Entry 8BWQ (electron microscopy, 3.90 A resolution); this record covers chain A.

[Chain A]
Protein: ATP-binding cassette sub-family C member 4
Source organism: Homo sapiens
Notes: EC 7.6.2.-, 7.6.2.2, 7.6.2.3
UniProtKB: O15439 (MRP4_HUMAN); residue numbers follow UniProt; this construct covers 1-1325
Chain sequence (1325 residues; each row starts with the number of its first residue):
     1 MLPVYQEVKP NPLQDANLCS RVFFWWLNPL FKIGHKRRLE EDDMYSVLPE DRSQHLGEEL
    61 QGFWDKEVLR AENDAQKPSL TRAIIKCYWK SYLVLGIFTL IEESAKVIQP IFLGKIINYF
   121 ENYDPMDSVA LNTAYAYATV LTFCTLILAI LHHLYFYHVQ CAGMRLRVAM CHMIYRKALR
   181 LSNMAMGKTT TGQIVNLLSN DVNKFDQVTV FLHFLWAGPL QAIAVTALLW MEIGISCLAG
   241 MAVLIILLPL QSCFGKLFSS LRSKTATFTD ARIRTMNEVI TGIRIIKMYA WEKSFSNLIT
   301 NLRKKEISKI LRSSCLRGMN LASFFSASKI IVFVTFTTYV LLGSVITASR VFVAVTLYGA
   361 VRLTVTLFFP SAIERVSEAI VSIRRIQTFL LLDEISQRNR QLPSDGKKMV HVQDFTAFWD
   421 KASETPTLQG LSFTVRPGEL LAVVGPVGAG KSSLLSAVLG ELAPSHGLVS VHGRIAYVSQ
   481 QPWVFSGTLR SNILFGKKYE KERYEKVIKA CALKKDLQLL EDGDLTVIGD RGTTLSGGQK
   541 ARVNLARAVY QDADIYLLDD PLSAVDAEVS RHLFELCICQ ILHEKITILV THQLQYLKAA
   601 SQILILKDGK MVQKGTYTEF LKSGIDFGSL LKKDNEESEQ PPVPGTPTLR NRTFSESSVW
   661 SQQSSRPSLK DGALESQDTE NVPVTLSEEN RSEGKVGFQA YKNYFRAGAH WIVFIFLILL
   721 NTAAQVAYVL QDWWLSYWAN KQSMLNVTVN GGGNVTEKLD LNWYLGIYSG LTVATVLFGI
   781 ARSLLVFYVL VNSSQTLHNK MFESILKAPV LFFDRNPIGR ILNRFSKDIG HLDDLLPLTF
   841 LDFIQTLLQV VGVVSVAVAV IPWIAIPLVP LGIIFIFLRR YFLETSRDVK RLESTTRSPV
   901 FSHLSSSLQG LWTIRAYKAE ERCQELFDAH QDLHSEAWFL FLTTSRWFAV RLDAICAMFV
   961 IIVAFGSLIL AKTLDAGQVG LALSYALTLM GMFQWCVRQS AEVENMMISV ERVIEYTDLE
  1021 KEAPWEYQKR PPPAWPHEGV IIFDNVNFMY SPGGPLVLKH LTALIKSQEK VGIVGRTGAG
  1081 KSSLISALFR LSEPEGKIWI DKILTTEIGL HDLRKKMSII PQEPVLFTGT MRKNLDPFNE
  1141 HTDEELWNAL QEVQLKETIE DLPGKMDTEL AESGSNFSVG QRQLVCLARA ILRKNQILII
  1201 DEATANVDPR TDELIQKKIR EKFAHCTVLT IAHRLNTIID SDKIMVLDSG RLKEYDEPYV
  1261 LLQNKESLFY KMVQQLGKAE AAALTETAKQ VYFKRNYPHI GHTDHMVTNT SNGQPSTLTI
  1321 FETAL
Disordered / not traced: 1-6, 400-407, 621-695, 747-756, 1295-1325
Residues lining bound ligands: topotecan, hycamtin (TTC; (S)-10-[(dimethylamino)methyl]-4-ethyl-4,9-dihydroxy-1H-pyrano[3',4':6,7]inolizino[1,2-b]-quinoline-3,14(4h,12h)-dione): Phe156, Phe211, Phe324, Arg362, Leu363, Leu367, Phe368, Asp842, Gln845, Thr846, Gly991, Met992, Trp995
UniProt features mapped onto this chain:
  - motif: Glu1322 to Leu1325 (PDZ-binding)
  - binding site (ATP): Gly445 to Ser452, Gly1075 to Ser1082
  - modified residue: Thr646 (Phosphothreonine), Thr648 (Phosphothreonine), Ser664 (Phosphoserine), Ser668 (Phosphoserine)
  - glycosylation (N-linked (GlcNAc...) asparagine): Asn746, Asn754
  - natural variant: Gly187 (G187W: Transport properties comparable to wild-type), Lys304 (K304N: Transport properties comparable to wild-type), Gly487 (G487E: Transport properties comparable to wild-type), Tyr556 (Y556C: 40% reduced expression level compared to wild-type), Glu757 (E757K: 10% reduced expression level compared to wild-type), Val776 (V776I: 20% reduced expression level compared to wild-type), Arg820 (R820I: Transport properties comparable to wild-type), Val854 (V854F: Transport properties comparable to wild-type), Ile866 (I866V: Transport properties comparable to wild-type), Thr1142 (T1142M: 10% reduced expression level compared to wild-type)
  - mutagenesis: Asn746 (N746Q: Does not affect plasma membrane localization; 1.5 fold increase in PEG2 transport; does not affect estradiol 17-beta-D-glucuronide transport), Asn754 (N754Q: Does not affect plasma membrane localization; PEG2 transport is decreased by 50%; does not affect estradiol 17-beta-D-glucuronide transport)
From the paper describing this entry:
  - binding site for topotecan, hycamtin: Leu367, Trp995
  - catalytic residues: Glu1202 (citing earlier work)
  - mutagenesis - K1081M: abolished catalytic activity on ATP
  - mutagenesis - K106A, H152A: decreased expression

[Overview]
Ligands of chain A: topotecan, hycamtin. From UniProt: 16 ATP-binding residues and 2 mutagenesis sites. The
paper reports the catalytic residue Glu1202; K106A and H152A reduce expression.
Chain A is ATP-binding cassette sub-family C member 4 (Homo sapiens); the structure, Cryo-EM structure of
nanodisc-reconstituted wildtype human MRP4 (in complex with topotecan), was determined by electron microscopy,
deposited together with 8BJF, 8BWO, 8BWP and 8BWR.
